7TCN - chains E and I of the 12 polymer chains in the assembly; structure by electron microscopy, 4.10 A resolution (low resolution: residue-level contacts below are approximate; hydrogen-bond / salt-bridge calls are withheld).

Chain E (and I):
Molecule: Envelope glycoprotein gp160
From: Human immunodeficiency virus 1
Notes: chain I of this document is another copy of the same molecule, construct and numbering; everything in this record applies to it too
UniProt: M4M0W3 (M4M0W3_9HIV1); the construct lacks a stretch of the UniProt sequence and is renumbered around it, so the offset changes along the chain: 35-146 = UniProt 31-142; 156-309 = UniProt 143-296; 312-321 = UniProt 297-306; 322-359 = UniProt 308-345; 1 more segments
Sequence (486 residues; numbered 7 to 503 plus 1 insertion-coded residue; 12 numbers in that range are skipped by the numbering (no residue carries them; nothing is unmodelled there); the number before each row is that of its first residue):
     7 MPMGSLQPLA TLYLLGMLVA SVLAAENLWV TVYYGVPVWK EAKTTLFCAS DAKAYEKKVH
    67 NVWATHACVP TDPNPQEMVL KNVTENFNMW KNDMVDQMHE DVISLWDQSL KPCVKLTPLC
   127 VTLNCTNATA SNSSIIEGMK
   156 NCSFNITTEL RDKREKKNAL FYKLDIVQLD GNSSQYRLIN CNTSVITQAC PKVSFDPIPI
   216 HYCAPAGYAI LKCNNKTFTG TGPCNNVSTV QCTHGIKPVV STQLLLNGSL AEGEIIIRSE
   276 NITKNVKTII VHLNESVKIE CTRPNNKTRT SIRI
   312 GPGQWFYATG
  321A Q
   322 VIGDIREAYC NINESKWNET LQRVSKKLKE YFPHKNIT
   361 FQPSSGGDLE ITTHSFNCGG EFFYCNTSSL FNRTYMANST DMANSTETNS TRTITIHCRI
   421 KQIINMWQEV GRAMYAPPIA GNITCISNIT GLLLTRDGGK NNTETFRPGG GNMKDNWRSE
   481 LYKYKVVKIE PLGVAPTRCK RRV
Not modelled in the structure: 7-31, 62-70, 156, 312-313, 399-409 (chain I: 7-31, 62-70, 156, 312-313, 398-408)
Construct notes: initiating methionine (7); expression tag (8-34); conflict Lys-64 (Glu60 in M4M0W3), Trp-316 (Ala301 in M4M0W3), Lys-488 (Glu473 in M4M0W3), Ile-489 (Val474 in M4M0W3), Glu-490 (Lys475 in M4M0W3), Arg-498 (Asn483 in M4M0W3), Cys-499 (Ala484 in M4M0W3), Lys-500 (Arg485 in M4M0W3)
Cystine bridges: Cys-119/Cys-205, Cys-126/Cys-196, Cys-131/Cys-157, Cys-218/Cys-247, Cys-228/Cys-239, Cys-296/Cys-331, Cys-378/Cys-445, Cys-385/Cys-418
Covalently attached groups: glycan linked to Asn-197; N-acetylglucosamine (NAG) linked to Asn-262, Asn-339, Asn-386, Asn-392
Residues lining bound ligands:
  - N-acetylglucosamine (NAG; 2-acetamido-2-deoxy-beta-D-glucopyranose), molecule 1: Val-85, Asn-229, Asn-241
  - N-acetylglucosamine (NAG), molecule 2: Asn-130, Ser-158, Phe-159, Asn-160, Lys-171
  - N-acetylglucosamine (NAG), molecule 3: Asn-230, Thr-232, Asn-240

Interface between chain E and chain I:
Residue-residue contacts (10; chain E residue first):
  Thr-123(E) with Arg-166(I)
  Val-127(E) with Asp-167(I)
  Thr-128(E) with Leu-165(I); Asp-167(I)
  Arg-169(E) with Asp-167(I)
  Arg-192(E) with Glu-164(I); Leu-165(I)
  Asn-197(E) with Glu-164(I); Arg-308(I); Gly-314(I)
Also at the interface, not in a pair above, chain E (10 interface residues in all): Leu-125, Cys-126, Asn-160, Leu-184
Also at the interface, not in a pair above, chain I (7 interface residues in all): Lys-168

Overview:
10 residues of chain E and 7 residues of chain I are in contact. Chain E binds 3 copies of
N-acetylglucosamine. Covalently linked N-acetylglucosamine: at Asn-262(E), Asn-339(E), Asn-386(E) and
Asn-392(E).
Both chains are Envelope glycoprotein gp160 (Human immunodeficiency virus 1). Entry 7TCN (Cryo-EM structure of
CH235.12 in complex with HIV-1 Env trimer CH505TF.N279K.SOSIP.664 with high-mannose glycans) was determined by
electron microscopy.
